6D05 - chains A and C of the 6 polymer chains in the assembly; structure by electron microscopy, 3.80 A resolution.

# Chain A
Name: Transferrin receptor protein 1
Source organism: Homo sapiens
UniProt: P02786 (TFR1_HUMAN); numbering as in UniProt (aligned over 121-760)
Amino-acid sequence (659 residues; numbered 102 to 760; the number before each row is that of its first residue):
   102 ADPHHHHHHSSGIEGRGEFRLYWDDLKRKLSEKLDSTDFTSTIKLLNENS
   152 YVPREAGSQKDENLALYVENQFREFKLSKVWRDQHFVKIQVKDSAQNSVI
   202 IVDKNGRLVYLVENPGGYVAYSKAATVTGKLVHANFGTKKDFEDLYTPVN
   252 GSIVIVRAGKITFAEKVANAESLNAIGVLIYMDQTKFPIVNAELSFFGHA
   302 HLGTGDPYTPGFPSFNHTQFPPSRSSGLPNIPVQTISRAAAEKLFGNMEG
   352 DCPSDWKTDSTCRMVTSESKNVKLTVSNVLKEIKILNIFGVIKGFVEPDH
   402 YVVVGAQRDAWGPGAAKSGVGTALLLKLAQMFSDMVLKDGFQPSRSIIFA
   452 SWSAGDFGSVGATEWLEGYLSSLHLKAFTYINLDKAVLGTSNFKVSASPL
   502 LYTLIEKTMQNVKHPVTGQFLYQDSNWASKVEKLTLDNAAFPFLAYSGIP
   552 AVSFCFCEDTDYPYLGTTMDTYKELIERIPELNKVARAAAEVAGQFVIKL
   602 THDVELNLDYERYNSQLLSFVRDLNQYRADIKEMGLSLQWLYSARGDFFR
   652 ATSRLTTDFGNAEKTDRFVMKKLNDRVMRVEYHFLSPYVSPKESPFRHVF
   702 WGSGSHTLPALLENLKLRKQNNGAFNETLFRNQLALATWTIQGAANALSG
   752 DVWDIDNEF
Not modelled in the structure: 102-119
Sequence notes: expression tag (102-120); variant Ser142 (Gly in P02786)
UniProt features mapped onto this chain:
  - motif: Arg646 to Asp648 (Cell attachment site)
  - glycosylation (N-linked (GlcNAc...) asparagine): Asn251, Asn317, Asn727
  - natural variant: Ser142 (G142S: this construct carries the variant)
  - mutagenesis: Leu619 (L619A: 20-fold reduced affinity for transferrin receptor. No binding to HFE), Val622 (V622A: No significant effect on binding to transferrin nor HFE), Arg623 (R623A: No significant effect on binding to transferrin nor HFE), Arg629 (R629A: >5-fold reduced affinity for transferrin. >10-fold reduced affinity for HFE), Gln640 (Q640A: No effect on binding to transferrin. >10-fold reduced affinity for HFE), Trp641 (W641A: No significant effect on binding to transferrin nor HFE), Tyr643 (Y643A: 20-fold reduced affinity for transferrin. No binding to HFE), Ser644 (S644A: No significant effect on binding to transferrin nor HFE), Arg646 (R646A/H: No binding to transferrin; R646K: 5% binding to transferrin), Gly647 (G647A: Large effect on affinity for transferrin. 4-fold reduced affinity for HFE), Asp648 (D648A: 16% binding to transferrin; D648E: 57% binding to transferrin), Phe650 (F650Q: >5-fold reduced affinity for transferrin. >10-fold reduced affinity for HFE)
Disulfide bonds: Cys353-Cys363, Cys556-Cys558
Covalent attachments: N-acetylglucosamine (NAG) linked to Asn251, Asn317, Asn727
Metal / ion sites: Ca2+: Thr310, Phe313, Glu465, Glu468
Reported in the primary citation:
  - mutagenesis - G217DEL: abolished binding to PvRBP2b
  - mutagenesis - G217DEL: abolished binding to Reticulocyte binding protein 2, putative
  - mutagenesis - G217DEL: unchanged binding to Serotransferrin (chain C)

# Chain C
Name: Serotransferrin
Source organism: Homo sapiens
UniProt: P02787 (TRFE_HUMAN); residues -18 to 679 here correspond to UniProt positions 1-698 (UniProt number = residue number + 19)
Amino-acid sequence (698 residues; row label = number of the first residue in the row; numbers below 1 keep their minus sign (Met-18 is residue -18)):
   -18 MRLAVGALLVCAVLGLCLAVPDKTVRWCAVSEHEATKCQSFRDHMKSVIP
    32 SDGPSVACVKKASYLDCIRAIAANEADAVTLDAGLVYDAYLAPNNLKPVV
    82 AEFYGSKEDPQTFYYAVAVVKKDSGFQMNQLRGKKSCHTGLGRSAGWNIP
   132 IGLLYCDLPEPRKPLEKAVANFFSGSCAPCADGTDFPQLCQLCPGCGCST
   182 LNQYFGYSGAFKCLKDGAGDVAFVKHSTIFENLANKADRDQYELLCLDNT
   232 RKPVDEYKDCHLAQVPSHTVVARSMGGKEDLIWELLNQAQEHFGKDKSKE
   282 FQLFSSPHGKDLLFKDSAHGFLKVPPRMDAKMYLGYEYVTAIRNLREGTC
   332 PEAPTDECKPVKWCALSHHERLKCDEWSVNSVGKIECVSAETTEDCIAKI
   382 MNGEADAMSLDGGFVYIAGKCGLVPVLAENYNKSDNCEDTPEAGYFAVAV
   432 VKKSASDLTWDNLKGKKSCHTAVGRTAGWNIPMGLLYNKINHCRFDEFFS
   482 EGCAPGSKKDSSLCKLCMGSGLNLCEPNNKEGYYGYTGAFRCLVEKGDVA
   532 FVKHQTVPQNTGGKNPDPWAKNLNEKDYELLCLDGTRKPVEEYANCHLAR
   582 APNHAVVTRKDKEACVHKILRQQQHLFGSNVTDCSGNFCLFRSETKDLLF
   632 RDDTVCLAKLHDRNTYEKYLGEEYVKAVGNLRKCSTSSLLEACTFRRP
Not modelled in the structure: -18 to 0
Sequence notes: variant Val429 (Ile448 in P02787)
UniProt features mapped onto this chain:
  - binding site (Fe(3+)): Asp63, Tyr95, Tyr188, His249, Asp392, Tyr426, Tyr517, His585
  - binding site (hydrogencarbonate): Thr120, Arg124, Ala126, Gly127, Thr452, Arg456, Ala458, Gly459
  - modified residue: Arg23 (Dimethylated arginine), Ser370 (Phosphoserine), Ser666 (Phosphoserine)
  - glycosylation: Ser32 (O-linked (GalNAc...) serine), Asn413 (N-linked (GlcNAc...) (complex) asparagine), Asn472 (N-linked (GlcNAc...) asparagine), Asn611 (N-linked (GlcNAc...) (complex) asparagine)
Disulfide bonds: Cys9-Cys48, Cys19-Cys39, Cys118-Cys194, Cys137-Cys331, Cys158-Cys174, Cys161-Cys179, Cys171-Cys177, Cys227-Cys241, Cys339-Cys596, Cys345-Cys377, Cys355-Cys368, Cys402-Cys674, Cys418-Cys637, Cys450-Cys523, Cys474-Cys665, Cys484-Cys498, Cys495-Cys506, Cys563-Cys577, Cys615-Cys620
Covalent attachments: N-acetylglucosamine (NAG) linked to Asn413, Asn611
Metal / ion sites: Fe ion site 1: Asp63, Tyr95, Tyr188, His249 (together with carbonate ion); Fe ion site 2: Tyr426, Tyr517, His585, Arg632 (together with carbonate ion)
Ligand contacts:
  - carbonate ion (CO3), molecule 1: Asp63, Tyr95, Thr120, Arg124, Ser125, Ala126, Gly127, Tyr188, His249
  - carbonate ion (CO3), molecule 2: Asp392, Tyr426, Thr452, Arg456, Thr457, Ala458, Gly459, Tyr517, His585, Arg632

# Chain A / chain C interface
Pairs across the interface (45; chain A residue first):
  Phe120(A) with Asp166(C)
  Tyr123(A) with Pro145(C)
  Asp125(A) with Pro142(C)
  Leu619(A) with Val363(C); Gly364(C)
  Val622(A) with Val360(C), hydrophobic
  Asn626(A) with Asn361(C), hydrogen bond
  Arg629(A) with Gly617(C); Asn618(C), hydrogen bond
  Lys633(A) with Gly617(C)
  Gln640(A) with Leu353(C)
  Tyr643(A) with Asp356(C); Glu357(C); Val360(C), hydrophobic
  Ser644(A) with Asp356(C)
  Arg646(A) with Ser359(C), hydrogen bond; Glu367(C), salt bridge
  Gly647(A) with Asp356(C)
  Phe650(A) with Glu367(C); Cys368(C); Val369(C), hydrophobic
  Arg651(A) with Arg352(C); Asp356(C), salt bridge; Cys368(C), hydrogen bond (side chain-backbone); Val369(C); Ser370(C)
  Thr658(A) with Glu385(C)
  Asn662(A) with Tyr71(C); Leu72(C); Ala73(C), hydrogen bond (backbone-backbone); Lys312(C); Arg324(C)
  Glu664(A) with Asp69(C); Leu72(C); Ala73(C); Asn75(C), hydrogen bond
  Asp667(A) with Pro74(C)
  Val670(A) with Ala73(C), hydrophobic
  Asp757(A) with Arg352(C), salt bridge
  Glu759(A) with His349(C), salt bridge; Lys511(C)
  Phe760(A) with Ser348(C); Arg352(C), hydrogen bond (backbone-side chain); Glu372(C); Lys511(C)
Other interface residues (no listed pair), chain A (27 interface residues in all): Arg121, Arg623, Gly661, Ala663
Other interface residues (no listed pair), chain C (36 interface residues in all): Tyr68, Lys148, Phe167, Pro168, Lys343

# In short
27 residues of chain A and 36 residues of chain C are in contact; the contacts include 7 hydrogen bonds and 4
salt bridges. Polar contacts include Arg646(A)-Glu367(C), Arg651(A)-Asp356(C) and Asp757(A)-Arg352(C). The
paper reports that G217DEL of chain A abolishes binding to PvRBP2b; G217DEL of chain A abolishes binding to
Reticulocyte binding protein 2, putative.
Chain A is Transferrin receptor protein 1 and chain C is Serotransferrin, both from Homo sapiens; the
structure, Cryo-EM structure of a Plasmodium vivax invasion complex essential for entry into human
reticulocytes; two molecules ..., was determined by electron microscopy, deposited together with 6BPA, 6BPB,
6BPC, 6BPD, 6D03 and 6D04.
